8A7D - chains P and Q of the 3 polymer chains in the assembly; structure by electron microscopy, 3.06 A resolution.

[Chain P]
Name: Stanniocalcin-2
From: Homo sapiens
UniProt: O76061 (STC2_HUMAN); residues 44-210 here = UniProt positions 44-210
Amino-acid sequence (167 residues; each row starts with the number of its first residue):
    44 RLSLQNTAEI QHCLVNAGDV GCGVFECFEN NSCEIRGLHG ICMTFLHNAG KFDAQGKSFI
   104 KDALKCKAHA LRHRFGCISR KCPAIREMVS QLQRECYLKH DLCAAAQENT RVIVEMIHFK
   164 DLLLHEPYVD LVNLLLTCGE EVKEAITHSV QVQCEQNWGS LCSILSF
Swiss-Prot annotation at these positions:
  - glycosylation: Asn73 (N-linked (GlcNAc...) asparagine)
Disulfides: Cys56-Cys70, Cys65-Cys85, Cys76-Cys125, Cys109-Cys139, Cys146-Cys181, Cys197-Cys205
What the authors report for this chain:
  - mutagenesis - C120A: abolished binding to Pappalysin-1 (chain Q)

[Chain Q]
Name: Pappalysin-1
From: Homo sapiens
Notes: EC 3.4.24.79
UniProt: Q13219 (PAPP1_HUMAN); residue numbers follow UniProt; this construct covers 82-1617
Amino-acid sequence (1536 residues; row label = number of the first residue in the row):
    82 EARGATEEPS PPSRALYFSG RGEQLRLRAD LELPRDAFTL QVWLRAEGGQ RSPAVITGLY
   142 DKCSYISRDR GWVVGIHTIS DQDNKDPRYF FSLKTDRARQ VTTINAHRSY LPGQWVYLAA
   202 TYDGQFMKLY VNGAQVATSG EQVGGIFSPL TQKCKVLMLG GSALNHNYRG YIEHFSLWKV
   262 ARTQREILSD METHGAHTAL PQLLLQENWD NVKHAWSPMK DGSSPKVEFS NAHGFLLDTS
   322 LEPPLCGQTL CDNTEVIASY NQLSSFRQPK VVRYRVVNLY EDDHKNPTVT REQVDFQHHQ
   382 LAEAFKQYNI SWELDVLEVS NSSLRRRLIL ANCDISKIGD ENCDPECNHT LTGHDGGDCR
   442 HLRHPAFVKK QHNGVCDMDC NYERFNFDGG ECCDPEITNV TQTCFDPDSP HRAYLDVNEL
   502 KNILKLDGST HLNIFFAKSS EEELAGVATW PWDKEALMHL GGIVLNPSFY GMPGHTHTMI
   562 HQIGHSLGLY HVFRGISEIQ SCSDPCMETE PSFETGDLCN DTNPAPKHKS CGDPGPGNDT
   622 CGFHSFFNTP YNNFMSYADD DCTDSFTPNQ VARMHCYLDL VYQGWQPSRK PAPVALAPQV
   682 LGHTTDSVTL EWFPPIDGHF FERELGSACH LCLEGRILVQ YASNASSPMP CSPSGHWSPR
   742 EAEGHPDVEQ PCKSSVRTWS PNSAVNPHTV PPACPEPQGC YLELEFLYPL VPESLTIWVT
   802 FVSTDWDSSG AVNDIKLLAV SGKNISLGPQ NVFCDVPLTI RLWDVGEEVY GIQIYTLDEH
   862 LEIDAAMLTS TADTPLCLQC KPLKYKVVRD PPLQMDVASI LHLNRKFVDM DLNLGSVYQY
   922 WVITISGTEE SEPSPAVTYI HGSGYCGDGI IQKDQGEQCD DMNKINGDGC SLFCRQEVSF
   982 NCIDEPSRCY FHDGDGVCEE FEQKTSIKDC GVYTPQGFLD QWASNASVSH QDQQCPGWVI
  1042 IGQPAASQVC RTKVIDLSEG ISQHAWYPCT ISYPYSQLAQ TTFWLRAYFS QPMVAAAVIV
  1102 HLVTDGTYYG DQKQETISVQ LLDTKDQSHD LGLHVLSCRN NPLIIPVVHD LSQPFYHSQA
  1162 VRVSFSSPLV AISGVALRSF DNFDPVTLSS CQRGETYSPA EQSCVHFACE KTDCPELAVE
  1222 NASLNCSSSD RYHGAQCTVS CRTGYVLQIR RDDELIKSQT GPSVTVTCTE GKWNKQVACE
  1282 PVDCSIPDHH QVYAASFSCP EGTTFGSQCS FQCRHPAQLK GNNSLLTCME DGLWSFPEAL
  1342 CELMCLAPPP VPNADLQTAR CRENKHKVGS FCKYKCKPGY HVPGSSRKSK KRAFKTQCTQ
  1402 DGSWQEGACV PVTCDPPPPK FHGLYQCTNG FQFNSECRIK CEDSDASQGL GSNVIHCRKD
  1462 GTWNGSFHVC QEMQGQCSVP NELNSNLKLQ CPDGYAIGSE CATSCLDHNS ESIILPMNVT
  1522 VRDIPHWLNP TRVERVVCTA GLKWYPHPAL IHCVKGCEPF MGDNYCDAIN NRAFCNYDGG
  1582 DCCTSTVKTK KVTPFPMSCD LQGDCACRDP QAQEHS
Not modelled in the structure: 82-1281, 1413-1475
Differences from the reference sequence: engineered mutation Gln563 (Glu in Q13219)
Swiss-Prot annotation at these positions:
  - binding site (Zn(2+)): His562, His566, His572
  - glycosylation (N-linked (GlcNAc...) asparagine): Asn390, Asn402, Asn429, Asn480, Asn601, Asn619, Asn725, Asn825, Asn1026, Asn1222, Asn1226, Asn1323, Asn1465, Asn1519
Disulfides: Cys1285-Cys1329, Cys1300-Cys1310, Cys1314-Cys1342, Cys1346-Cys1399, Cys1362-Cys1373, Cys1377-Cys1410, Cys1478-Cys1539, Cys1492-Cys1502, Cys1506-Cys1554, Cys1558-Cys1576, Cys1567-Cys1583, Cys1584-Cys1608, Cys1600-Cys1606
Covalently attached groups: N-acetylglucosamine (NAG) linked to Asn1323
Metal / ion sites: Ca2+: Phe1561, Asp1564, Tyr1566, Asp1568, Asp1579, Asp1582
What the authors report for this chain:
  - post-translational modification sites: Asn390, Asn402, Asn429, Asn480, Asn601, Asn725, Asn825, Asn1323
  - catalytic residues: Met636
  - mutagenesis - E563Q: abolished catalytic activity (citing earlier work)
  - mutagenesis - D1564A: abolished binding to Stanniocalcin-2 (chain P)

[Chain P / chain Q interface]
Contacting residue pairs (16; chain P residue first):
  Val63(P) - Asp1564(Q)
  Val63(P) - Asn1565(Q)
  Val63(P) - Tyr1566(Q)
  Val63(P) - Lys1592(Q)
  Gly64(P) - Tyr1566(Q)  hydrogen bond (backbone-side chain)
  Met86(P) - Met1598(Q)  hydrophobic
  Leu89(P) - Pro1597(Q)
  Leu89(P) - Met1598(Q)
  His90(P) - Met1598(Q)  hydrogen bond
  Ala92(P) - Phe1596(Q)  hydrophobic
  Lys100(P) - Phe1561(Q)
  Ile103(P) - Phe1596(Q)  hydrophobic
  Lys104(P) - Phe1561(Q)
  Lys104(P) - Asp1564(Q)
  Lys104(P) - Tyr1566(Q)
  Lys104(P) - Phe1596(Q)
Other interface residues (no listed pair), chain P (12 interface residues in all): Gly61, Gly93, Ser101
Other interface residues (no listed pair), chain Q (11 interface residues in all): Glu1559, Thr1594, Ser1599
The authors on this interface:
  - residue pairs: Val63(P)-Tyr1566(Q) (hydrophobic contact), Lys1592(Q)-Val63(P) (hydrophobic contact), Thr1594(Q)-Val63(P) (hydrophobic contact)
  - interface residues, chain P: Lys104(P)

[Overview]
12 residues of chain P and 11 residues of chain Q are in contact; the contacts include 2 hydrogen bonds. Polar
pairs include Gly64(P)-Tyr1566(Q) and His90(P)-Met1598(Q). The authors report hydrophobic contacts between
Val63(P) and Tyr1566(Q), Lys1592(Q) and Val63(P) and Thr1594(Q) and Val63(P). From the paper: the catalytic
residue Met636(Q); C120A of chain P abolishes binding to Pappalysin-1 (chain Q); 3 substitutions were tested
in all.
Chain P is Stanniocalcin-2 and chain Q is Pappalysin-1, both from Homo sapiens; the structure, Partial dimer
complex of PAPP-A and its inhibitor STC2, was determined by electron microscopy (same publication as 8A7E).
